1YWP - chain A; structure by X-ray diffraction, 1.60 A resolution.

# Chain A
Molecule: 1-phosphatidylinositol-4,5-bisphosphate phosphodiesterase gamma 1
Source organism: Rattus norvegicus
Notes: EC 3.1.4.11; fragment: Phospholipase C-gamma1
UniProtKB: P10686 (PLCG1_RAT); residues 1-62 here correspond to UniProt positions 790-851 (UniProt number = residue number + 789)
Amino-acid sequence (64 residues; row label = number of the first residue in the row; numbers below 1 keep their minus sign (Gly-1 is residue -1)):
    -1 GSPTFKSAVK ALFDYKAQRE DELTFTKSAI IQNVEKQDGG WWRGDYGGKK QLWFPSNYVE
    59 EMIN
Not modelled in the structure: -1, 62
Differences from the reference sequence: cloning artifact (-1 to 0); engineered mutation Ser5 (Cys794 in P10686)
From the paper describing this entry:
  - specificity-determining residues: Asp19 (proposed by the authors, not directly observed)

# In short
From the paper: the specificity determinant Asp19.
Chain A is 1-phosphatidylinositol-4,5-bisphosphate phosphodiesterase gamma 1 (Rattus norvegicus); the
structure, Phospholipase Cgamma1 SH3, was determined by X-ray diffraction together with 1YWO from the same
study.
